Entry 6YIA (X-ray diffraction, 1.30 A resolution); this record covers chains A and P.

# Chain A
Protein: 14-3-3 protein sigma
Source organism: Homo sapiens
Reference sequence: P31947 (1433S_HUMAN); residue numbers follow UniProt; this construct covers 1-231
Sequence (236 residues; row label = number of the first residue in the row; numbers below 1 keep their minus sign (Gly-4 is residue -4)):
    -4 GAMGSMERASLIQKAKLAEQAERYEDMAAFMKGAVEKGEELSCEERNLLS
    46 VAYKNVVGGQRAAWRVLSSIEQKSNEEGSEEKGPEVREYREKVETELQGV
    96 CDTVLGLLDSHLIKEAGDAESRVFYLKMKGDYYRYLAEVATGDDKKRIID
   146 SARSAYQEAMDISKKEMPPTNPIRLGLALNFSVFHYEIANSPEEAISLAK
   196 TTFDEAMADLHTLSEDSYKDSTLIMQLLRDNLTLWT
Unresolved in the structure: 72-73
Construct notes: expression tag (-4 to 0)
Metal / ion sites: Mg2+ site 1 near Glu2 (its only coordinating residue here); Ca2+: Glu35, Glu110, Glu188; Mg2+ site 2: Glu75, Glu161; Mg2+ site 3: Glu89, Val134; Na+ near Ser146 (its only coordinating residue here); Mg2+ site 4 near Glu153 (its only coordinating residue here)
Swiss-Prot annotation at these positions:
  - site (Interaction with phosphoserine on interacting protein): Arg56, Arg129
  - modified residue (Phosphoserine): Ser5, Ser74

# Chain P
Protein: SMAD2
Sequence (11 residues; each row starts with the number of its first residue):
   119 XWPSVRCSSMS
Unresolved in the structure: 119-122
Modified / non-standard residues: ACE (acetyl group) at position 119; Ser127 (phosphoserine; SEP)

# Interface between chain A and chain P
Residue-residue contacts (23):
  Lys49(A) - Ser127(P)
  Lys49(A) - Met128(P)
  Lys49(A) - Ser129(P)  hydrogen bond (side chain-backbone)
  Arg56(A) - Ser127(P)
  Arg60(A) - Arg124(P)
  Arg129(A) - Ser127(P)
  Tyr130(A) - Ser127(P)
  Leu174(A) - Ser126(P)
  Leu174(A) - Ser127(P)
  Leu174(A) - Met128(P)
  Asn175(A) - Ser127(P)
  Asn175(A) - Met128(P)  hydrogen bond (side chain-backbone)
  Val178(A) - Ser126(P)
  Glu182(A) - Arg124(P)
  Glu182(A) - Cys125(P)  hydrogen bond
  Ile219(A) - Met128(P)  hydrophobic
  Leu222(A) - Ser126(P)
  Asn226(A) - Cys125(P)
  Asn226(A) - Ser126(P)  hydrogen bond (side chain-backbone)
  Leu229(A) - Val123(P)
  Leu229(A) - Arg124(P)
  Leu229(A) - Cys125(P)  hydrophobic
  Trp230(A) - Cys125(P)
Interface residues without a listed pair, chain A (16 interface residues in all): Gly171, Leu218

# Summary
Chain A and chain P form an interface of 16 and 7 residues respectively; the contacts include 4 hydrogen
bonds. Polar contacts include Lys49(A)-Ser129(P), Asn175(A)-Met128(P) and Glu182(A)-Cys125(P). Glu35(A),
Glu110(A) and Glu188(A) form the Ca2+ site. Glu75(A) and Glu161(A) coordinate Mg2+ site 2.
Here chain A is 14-3-3 protein sigma (Homo sapiens) and chain P is SMAD2. Entry 6YIA (14-3-3 sigma in complex
with SMAD2 pS465 peptide) was determined by X-ray diffraction.
